6NCF - chain A; structure by X-ray diffraction, 2.87 A resolution.

[Chain A]
Name: Arachidonate 5-lipoxygenase
Source organism: Homo sapiens
Notes: EC 1.13.11.34
UniProtKB: P09917 (LOX5_HUMAN); aligned to UniProt positions 1-671 over residues 3-673 (the alignment contains insertions or deletions, so no single offset holds)
Sequence (691 residues; numbered -17 to 673; the number before each row is that of its first residue; numbers below 1 keep their minus sign (Met-17 is residue -17)):
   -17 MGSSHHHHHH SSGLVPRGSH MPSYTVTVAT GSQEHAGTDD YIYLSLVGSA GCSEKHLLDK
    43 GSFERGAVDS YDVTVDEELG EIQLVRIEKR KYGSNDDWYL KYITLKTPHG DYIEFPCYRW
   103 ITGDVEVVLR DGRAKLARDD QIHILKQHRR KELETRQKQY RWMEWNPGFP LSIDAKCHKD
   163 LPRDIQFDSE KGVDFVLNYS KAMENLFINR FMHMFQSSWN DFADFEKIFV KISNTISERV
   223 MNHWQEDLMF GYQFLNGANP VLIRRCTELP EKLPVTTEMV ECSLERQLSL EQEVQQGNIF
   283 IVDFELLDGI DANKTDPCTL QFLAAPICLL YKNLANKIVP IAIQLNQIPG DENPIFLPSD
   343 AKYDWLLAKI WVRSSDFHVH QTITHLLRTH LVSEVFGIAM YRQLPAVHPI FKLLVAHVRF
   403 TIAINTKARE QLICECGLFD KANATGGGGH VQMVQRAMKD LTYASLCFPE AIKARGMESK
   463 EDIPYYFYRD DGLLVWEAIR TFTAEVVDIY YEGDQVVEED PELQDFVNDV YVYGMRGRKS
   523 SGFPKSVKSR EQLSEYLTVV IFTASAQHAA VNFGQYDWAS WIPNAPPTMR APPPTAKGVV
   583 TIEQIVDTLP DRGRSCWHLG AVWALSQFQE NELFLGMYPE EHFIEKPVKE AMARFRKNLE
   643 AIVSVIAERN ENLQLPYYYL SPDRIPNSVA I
Disordered / not traced: -17 to -16, -8 to 5
Differences from the reference sequence: initiating methionine (-17); expression tag (-16 to 2); engineered mutation Glu16 (Trp14 in P09917), His17 (Phe15 in P09917), Gly75 (Trp76 in P09917), Ser76 (Leu77 in P09917), Ala240 (Cys241 in P09917), Ala561 (Cys562 in P09917), Glu653 (Lys654 in P09917), Asn654 (Lys655 in P09917), Leu655 (Lys656 in P09917)
Curated features (UniProtKB/Swiss-Prot):
  - binding site (Ca(2+)): Gly19, Thr20, Asp21
Ion coordination: Fe2+: His367, His550, Ile673
From the paper describing this entry:
  - binding site for AKBA: Leu66, Arg101, Val109, Val110, Ile126, His130, Lys133, Thr137, Arg138
  - mutagenesis - R101A, H130A: unchanged catalytic activity
  - mutagenesis - L66D, H130Y, R596A: abolished catalytic activity
  - mutagenesis - R101A, H130A, R596A: unchanged expression

[In short]
His367, His550 and Ile673 form the Fe2+ site. Curated annotation (UniProt) lists 3 Ca2+-binding residues. The
paper reports a binding site for AKBA at Leu66, Arg101 and Val109 among others; L66D, H130Y and R596A abolish
catalytic activity; 5 substitutions were tested in all.
Chain A is Arachidonate 5-lipoxygenase (Homo sapiens); the structure, The structure of Stable-5-Lipoxygenase
bound to AKBA, was determined by X-ray diffraction (same publication as 6N2W).
